Entry 5HNH (X-ray diffraction, 1.88 A resolution); this record covers chains A and L of the 3 polymer chains in the assembly.

[Chain A]
Molecule: Restriction endonuclease R.BpuJI
Source organism: Bacillus pumilus
UniProtKB: A3FMN7 (A3FMN7_BACPU); residues 1-285 here = UniProt positions 1-285
Chain sequence (288 residues; each row starts with the number of its first residue; numbers below 1 keep their minus sign (Gly-2 is residue -2)):
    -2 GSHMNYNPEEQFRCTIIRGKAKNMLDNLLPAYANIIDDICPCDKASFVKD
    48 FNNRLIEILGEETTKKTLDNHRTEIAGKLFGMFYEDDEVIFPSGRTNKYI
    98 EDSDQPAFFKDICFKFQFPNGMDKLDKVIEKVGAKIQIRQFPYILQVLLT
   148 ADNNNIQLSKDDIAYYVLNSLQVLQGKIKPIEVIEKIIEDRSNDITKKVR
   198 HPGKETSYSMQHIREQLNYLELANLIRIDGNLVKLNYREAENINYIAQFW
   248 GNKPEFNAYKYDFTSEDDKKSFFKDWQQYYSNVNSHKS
Unresolved in the structure: -2 to 1, 281-285
Construct notes: expression tag (-2 to 0)

[Chain L]
Molecule: 11-nt DNA strand
Sequence (11 nucleotides; numbered 101 to 111; the number before each row is that of its first residue):
   101 GXACCCGTGGA
Modified / non-standard residues: YPE (4-[8-(4-hydroxybut-1-yn-1-yl)pyren-1-yl]but-3-yn-1-yl dihydrogen phosphate) at position 102

[Interface between chain A and chain L]
Contacting residue pairs (30):
  Arg10(A) - DC106(L)  salt bridge to the phosphate
  Ile14(A) - DC104(L)  sugar contact
  Ile14(A) - DC105(L)  phosphate contact
  Arg15(A) - DC106(L)  sugar contact
  Arg15(A) - DG107(L)  hydrogen bond to the base
  Lys62(A) - DG101(L)  hydrogen bond to the base
  Lys62(A) - YPE_102(L)
  Lys63(A) - DG101(L)  hydrogen bond to the phosphate
  Lys63(A) - DA103(L)  base contact
  Lys63(A) - DC104(L)  base contact
  Asp66(A) - DG101(L)  hydrogen bond to the base
  Asn67(A) - DC104(L)  hydrogen bond to the base
  Asn67(A) - DC105(L)  base contact
  Thr70(A) - DA103(L)  sugar contact
  Thr70(A) - DC104(L)  hydrogen bond to the phosphate
  Glu71(A) - DC104(L)  phosphate contact
  Glu71(A) - DC105(L)  hydrogen bond to the base
  Lys75(A) - DC104(L)  phosphate contact
  Met119(A) - DC104(L)  sugar contact
  Asp120(A) - DC104(L)  phosphate contact
  Asp120(A) - DC105(L)  phosphate contact
  Lys121(A) - DA103(L)  hydrogen bond to the base
  Lys121(A) - DC104(L)  hydrogen bond to the phosphate
  Lys121(A) - DC105(L)  hydrogen bond to the phosphate
  Lys124(A) - DC105(L)  phosphate contact
  Lys124(A) - DC106(L)  salt bridge to the phosphate
  Lys201(A) - DG107(L)  salt bridge to the phosphate
  Glu202(A) - DT108(L)  base contact
  Ser204(A) - DT108(L)  hydrogen bond to the base
  Tyr205(A) - DG107(L)  phosphate contact
Other interface residues (no listed pair), chain A (21 interface residues in all): Thr12, Lys17, Arg69

[Overview]
21 residues of chain A and 8 residues of chain L are in contact; the contacts include 11 hydrogen bonds and 3
salt bridges. Among the polar pairs are Arg15(A)-DG107(L), Lys62(A)-DG101(L) and Asp66(A)-DG101(L).
Here chain A is Restriction endonuclease R.BpuJI (Bacillus pumilus) and chain L is an 11-nt DNA strand. Entry
5HNH (Crystal structure of pyrene- and phenanthrene-modified DNA in complex with the BpuJ1 endonuclease
binding domain) was determined by X-ray diffraction together with 5HLT and 5HNF from the same study.
